PDB entry 8GMS | electron microscopy, 3.31 A resolution | chains A and B of the 5 polymer chains in the assembly

Chain A (and B):
Name: LexA repressor
From: Escherichia coli
Notes: EC 3.4.21.88; chain B of this document is another copy of the same molecule, construct and numbering; everything in this record applies to it too
Reference sequence: A0A6S6LGG9 (A0A6S6LGG9_ECOLX); residues 75-202 here = UniProt positions 75-202
Sequence (128 residues; row label = number of the first residue in the row):
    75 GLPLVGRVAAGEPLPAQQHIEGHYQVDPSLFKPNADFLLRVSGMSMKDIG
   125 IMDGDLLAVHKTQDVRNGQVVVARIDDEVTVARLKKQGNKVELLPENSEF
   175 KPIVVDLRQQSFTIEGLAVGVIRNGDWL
Disordered / not traced: 75, 199-202 (chain B: 75, 85-94, 199-202)
Construct notes: engineered mutation Pro-89 (Leu in A0A6S6LGG9), Ala-156 (Lys in A0A6S6LGG9)
Reported in the primary citation:
  - mutagenesis - F111A, L113A, D150K/D151K, D150K/D151K/E152K, V153A: decreased catalytic activity with Protein RecA
  - contacts within the chain: Ala-84/Ser-119
  - catalytic residues: Ser-119

How chain A and chain B interact:
Residue-residue contacts (26; chain A residue first):
  Gln-99(A) / Gln-99(B)
  Gln-99(A) / Val-100(B)
  Gln-99(A) / Asp-101(B)  hydrogen bond (backbone-backbone)
  Val-100(A) / Gln-99(B)
  Asp-101(A) / Gln-99(B)  hydrogen bond (backbone-backbone)
  Leu-104(A) / Tyr-98(B)  hydrophobic
  Leu-104(A) / Asn-198(B)  hydrogen bond (backbone-side chain)
  Phe-105(A) / Arg-197(B)
  Ile-123(A) / Met-126(B)
  Ile-123(A) / Arg-197(B)  hydrogen bond (backbone-side chain)
  Gly-124(A) / Met-126(B)
  Gly-124(A) / Arg-197(B)
  Met-126(A) / Asp-122(B)
  Met-126(A) / Ile-123(B)
  Val-195(A) / Val-195(B)
  Val-195(A) / Ile-196(B)
  Val-195(A) / Arg-197(B)  hydrogen bond (backbone-backbone)
  Ile-196(A) / Val-195(B)
  Ile-196(A) / Ile-196(B)  hydrophobic
  Arg-197(A) / Phe-105(B)
  Arg-197(A) / Ile-123(B)  hydrogen bond (side chain-backbone)
  Arg-197(A) / Gly-124(B)
  Arg-197(A) / Gly-194(B)
  Arg-197(A) / Val-195(B)  hydrogen bond (backbone-backbone)
  Asn-198(A) / Leu-104(B)
  Asn-198(A) / Val-193(B)
Also at the interface, not in a pair above, chain A (16 interface residues in all): Lys-121, Asp-122, Val-193, Gly-194

Overview:
The chain A/chain B interface involves 16 residues from each chain; the contacts include 7 hydrogen bonds.
Polar contacts include Leu-104(A)/Asn-198(B), Ile-123(A)/Arg-197(B) and Gln-99(A)/Asp-101(B). From the paper:
the catalytic residue Ser-119(A); F111A, L113A and D150K/D151K of chain A, among others, reduce catalytic
activity with Protein RecA; 5 substitutions were tested in all.
Chain A and chain B are both LexA repressor (Escherichia coli); the structure, Structure of LexA in complex
with RecA filament, was determined by electron microscopy, deposited together with 7YWA, 8GMT and 8GMU.
